7S1M - chains A and N of the 6 polymer chains in the assembly; structure by electron microscopy, 2.41 A resolution.

[Chain A]
Protein: Guanine nucleotide-binding protein G(s) subunit alpha isoforms short
Organism: Homo sapiens
UniProtKB: P63092 (GNAS2_HUMAN); residues 1-394 here = UniProt positions 1-394
Chain sequence (394 residues; numbered 1 to 394; the number before each row is that of its first residue):
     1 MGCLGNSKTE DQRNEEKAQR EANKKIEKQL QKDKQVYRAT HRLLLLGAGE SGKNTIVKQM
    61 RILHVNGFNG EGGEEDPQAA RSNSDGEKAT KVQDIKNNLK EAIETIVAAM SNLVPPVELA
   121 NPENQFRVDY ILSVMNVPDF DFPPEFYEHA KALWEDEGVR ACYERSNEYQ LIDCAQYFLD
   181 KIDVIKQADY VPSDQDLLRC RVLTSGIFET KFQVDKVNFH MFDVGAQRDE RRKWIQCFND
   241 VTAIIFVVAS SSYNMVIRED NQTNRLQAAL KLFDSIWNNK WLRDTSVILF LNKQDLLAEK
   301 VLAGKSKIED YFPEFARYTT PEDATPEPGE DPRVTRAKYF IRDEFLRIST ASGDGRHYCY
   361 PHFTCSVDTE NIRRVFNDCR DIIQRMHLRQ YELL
Not modelled in the structure: 1-8, 59-204, 256-262
Differences from the reference sequence: conflict Asn54 (Ser in P63092), Ala226 (Gly in P63092), Ala268 (Glu in P63092), Lys271 (Asn in P63092), Asp274 (Lys in P63092), Lys280 (Arg in P63092), Asp284 (Thr in P63092), Thr285 (Ile in P63092); engineered mutation Ser366 (Ala in P63092)

[Chain N]
Protein: Nb35
Organism: Lama glama
Chain sequence (128 residues; numbered 1 to 128; the number before each row is that of its first residue):
     1 QVQLQESGGG LVQPGGSLRL SCAASGFTFS NYKMNWVRQA PGKGLEWVSD ISQSGASISY
    61 TGSVKGRFTI SRDNAKNTLY LQMNSLKPED TAVYYCARCP APFTRDCFDV TSTTYAYRGQ
   121 GTQVTVSS
Disulfides: Cys22-Cys96, Cys99-Cys107

[Chain A / chain N interface]
Residue-residue contacts (34; chain A residue first):
  Arg228(A) with Thr114(N), hydrogen bond
  Asp229(A) with Asp109(N); Ser112(N); Thr113(N), hydrogen bond (side chain-backbone)
  Glu230(A) with Asp109(N); Ser112(N); Thr114(N); Tyr115(N)
  Arg231(A) with Asp109(N), hydrogen bond (backbone-side chain)
  Arg232(A) with Pro100(N); Phe108(N); Asp109(N), salt bridge; Tyr115(N)
  Thr263(A) with Lys43(N); Glu46(N)
  Asn264(A) with Glu46(N); Thr61(N)
  Gln267(A) with Trp47(N); Thr61(N), hydrogen bond; Gly62(N)
  Lys271(A) with Trp47(N); Asp50(N), salt bridge
  Ser275(A) with Asp106(N); Cys107(N); Phe108(N)
  Asn278(A) with Arg105(N); Asp106(N)
  Asn279(A) with Asp106(N); Phe108(N)
  Arg283(A) with Arg105(N)
  Tyr311(A) with Gly62(N)
  Pro313(A) with Gly62(N)
  Glu314(A) with Lys65(N), salt bridge
  Ser352(A) with Arg105(N), hydrogen bond
Other interface residues (no listed pair), chain A (21 interface residues in all): Ile235, Ile276, Lys280, Asp310
Other interface residues (no listed pair), chain N (22 interface residues in all): Gly44, Ser59, Tyr60, Ser63, Tyr117

[In short]
21 residues of chain A and 22 residues of chain N are in contact; the contacts include 5 hydrogen bonds and 3
salt bridges. Among the polar pairs are Arg232(A)-Asp109(N), Lys271(A)-Asp50(N) and Glu314(A)-Lys65(N).
Chain A is Guanine nucleotide-binding protein G(s) subunit alpha isoforms short (Homo sapiens) and chain N is
Nb35 (Lama glama); the structure, Ex4-D-Ala bound to the glucagon-like peptide-1 receptor/g protein complex
(conformer 1), was determined by electron microscopy, deposited together with 7S3I.
